Entry 5XLZ (X-ray diffraction, 2.30 A resolution); this record covers chains B and C of the 6 polymer chains in the assembly.

[Chain B]
Protein: Tubulin beta-2B chain
From: Bos taurus
UniProtKB: Q6B856 (TBB2B_BOVIN); numbering as in UniProt (aligned over 1-445)
Sequence (445 residues; numbered 1 to 445; the number before each row is that of its first residue):
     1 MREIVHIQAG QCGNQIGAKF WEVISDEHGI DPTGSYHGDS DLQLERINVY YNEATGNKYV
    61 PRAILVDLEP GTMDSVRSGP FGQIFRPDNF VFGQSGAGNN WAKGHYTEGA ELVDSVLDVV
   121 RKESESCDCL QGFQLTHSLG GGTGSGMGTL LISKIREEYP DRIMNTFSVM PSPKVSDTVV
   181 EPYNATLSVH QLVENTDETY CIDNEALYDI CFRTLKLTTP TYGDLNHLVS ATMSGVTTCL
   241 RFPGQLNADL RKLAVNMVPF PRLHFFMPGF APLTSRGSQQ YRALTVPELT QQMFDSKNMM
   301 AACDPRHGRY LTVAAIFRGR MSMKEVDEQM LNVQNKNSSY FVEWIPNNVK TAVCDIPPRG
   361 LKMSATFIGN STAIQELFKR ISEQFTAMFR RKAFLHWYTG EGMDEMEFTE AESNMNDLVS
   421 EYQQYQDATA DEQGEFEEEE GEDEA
Not modelled in the structure: 1, 429-445
Metal / ion sites: Mg2+: Gln11 (together with GDP)
Residues lining bound ligands:
  - 89U (10-[(4-methoxy-3-oxidanyl-phenyl)methylidene]anthracen-9-one): Val236, Cys239, Leu240, Leu246, Ala248, Asp249, Lys252, Leu253, Asn256, Met257, Thr312, Val313, Ala314, Ala315, Ile316, Asn348, Val349, Lys350, Thr351, Ala352
  - GDP (guanosine-5'-diphosphate): Gly10, Gln11, Cys12, Gln15, Ile16, Asp67, Ala97, Asn99, Ser138, Gly140, Gly141, Gly142, Thr143, Gly144, Val169, Pro171, Val175, Asp177, Glu181, Asn204, Leu207, Tyr222, Leu225, Asn226
Curated features (UniProtKB/Swiss-Prot):
  - motif: Met1 to Ile4 (MREI motif)
  - binding site (GTP): Gln11, Glu69, Ser138, Gly142, Thr143, Gly144, Asn204, Asn226
  - binding site (Mg(2+)): Glu69
  - modified residue: Ser40 (Phosphoserine), Thr55 (Phosphothreonine), Lys58 (N6-acetyllysine), Ser172 (Phosphoserine), Thr285 (Phosphothreonine), Thr290 (Phosphothreonine), Arg318 (Omega-N-methylarginine), Glu438 (5-glutamyl polyglutamate)
  - cross-link (Glycyl lysine isopeptide (Lys-Gly)): Lys58 (interchain with G-Cter in ubiquitin), Lys324 (interchain with G-Cter in ubiquitin)

[Chain C]
Protein: Tubulin alpha-1B chain
From: Bos taurus
UniProtKB: P81947 (TBA1B_BOVIN); residue numbers follow UniProt; this construct covers 1-450
Sequence (450 residues; row label = number of the first residue in the row):
     1 MRECISIHVG QAGVQIGNAC WELYCLEHGI QPDGQMPSDK TIGGGDDSFN TFFSETGAGK
    61 HVPRAVFVDL EPTVIDEVRT GTYRQLFHPE QLITGKEDAA NNYARGHYTI GKEIIDLVLD
   121 RIRKLADQCT GLQGFLVFHS FGGGTGSGFT SLLMERLSVD YGKKSKLEFS IYPAPQVSTA
   181 VVEPYNSILT THTTLEHSDC AFMVDNEAIY DICRRNLDIE RPTYTNLNRL ISQIVSSITA
   241 SLRFDGALNV DLTEFQTNLV PYPRIHFPLA TYAPVISAEK AYHEQLSVAE ITNACFEPAN
   301 QMVKCDPRHG KYMACCLLYR GDVVPKDVNA AIATIKTKRS IQFVDWCPTG FKVGINYQPP
   361 TVVPGGDLAK VQRAVCMLSN TTAIAEAWAR LDHKFDLMYA KRAFVHWYVG EGMEEGEFSE
   421 AREDMAALEK DYEEVGVDSV EGEGEEEGEE
Not modelled in the structure: 441-450
Metal / ion sites: Ca2+: Asp39, Thr41, Gly44, Glu55
Residues lining bound ligands:
  - 89U (10-[(4-methoxy-3-oxidanyl-phenyl)methylidene]anthracen-9-one): Thr179, Ala180, Val181
  - GTP (guanosine-5'-triphosphate): Gly10, Gln11, Ala12, Gln15, Ile16, Asp69, Asp98, Ala99, Ala100, Asn101, Ser140, Gly142, Gly143, Gly144, Thr145, Gly146, Ile171, Pro173, Val177, Ser178, Thr179, Glu183, Asn206, Tyr224, Leu227, Asn228, Ile231

[Interface between chain B and chain C]
Contacting residue pairs (40; chain B residue first):
  Gln94(B) - Met1(C)
  Ser95(B) - Arg2(C)
  Asn99(B) - Glu254(C)
  Asp177(B) - Glu254(C)
  Asp177(B) - Lys352(C)  hydrogen bond (backbone-side chain)
  Thr178(B) - Glu254(C)
  Thr178(B) - Asn258(C)
  Val179(B) - Asn258(C)  hydrogen bond (backbone-side chain)
  Val179(B) - Pro348(C)  hydrophobic
  Val180(B) - Thr257(C)
  Thr219(B) - Lys326(C)
  Thr219(B) - Asn329(C)
  Ala387(B) - Trp346(C)
  Met388(B) - Trp346(C)
  Arg390(B) - Asp345(C)  salt bridge
  Arg390(B) - Ser439(C)  hydrogen bond
  Arg391(B) - Tyr262(C)  hydrogen bond (backbone-side chain)
  Arg391(B) - Asp345(C)  salt bridge
  Arg391(B) - Trp346(C)
  Arg391(B) - Glu434(C)  hydrogen bond (side chain-backbone)
  Arg391(B) - Val435(C)
  Arg391(B) - Val437(C)  hydrogen bond (side chain-backbone)
  Arg391(B) - Asp438(C)
  Arg391(B) - Ser439(C)  hydrogen bond
  Lys392(B) - Tyr262(C)
  Ala393(B) - Pro261(C)
  Ala393(B) - Tyr262(C)
  Ala393(B) - Trp346(C)  hydrophobic
  Phe394(B) - Thr257(C)
  Phe394(B) - Asn258(C)
  Phe394(B) - Val260(C)
  Phe394(B) - Pro261(C)  hydrogen bond (backbone-backbone)
  Phe394(B) - Trp346(C)  hydrophobic
  His396(B) - Val260(C)  hydrogen bond (side chain-backbone)
  His396(B) - Pro261(C)
  His396(B) - Tyr262(C)
  His396(B) - Pro263(C)
  Trp397(B) - Gln256(C)
  Trp397(B) - Thr257(C)  hydrogen bond (side chain-backbone)
  Trp397(B) - Val260(C)  hydrogen bond (side chain-backbone)
Also at the interface, not in a pair above, chain B (19 interface residues in all): Gly98, Leu395
Also at the interface, not in a pair above, chain C (24 interface residues in all): Met313, Pro325, Cys347

[Summary]
Chain B and chain C form an interface of 19 and 24 residues respectively; the contacts include 11 hydrogen
bonds and 2 salt bridges. Polar contacts include Arg390(B)-Asp345(C), Arg391(B)-Asp345(C) and
Asp177(B)-Lys352(C). Bound to chain B: GDP and compound 89U.
Chain B is Tubulin beta-2B chain and chain C is Tubulin alpha-1B chain, both from Bos taurus; the structure,
The crystal structure of tubulin complexed with a benzylidene derivative of 9(10H)-anthracenone, was
determined by X-ray diffraction.
